Entry 6RH3 (electron microscopy, 3.60 A resolution); this record covers chains C and R of the 8 polymer chains in the assembly.

Chain C:
Molecule: DNA-directed RNA polymerase subunit beta
Organism: Escherichia coli K-12
Notes: EC 2.7.7.6
Reference sequence: P0A8V2 (RPOB_ECOLI); residue numbers follow UniProt; this construct covers 1-1342
Sequence (1342 residues; numbered 1 to 1342; the number before each row is that of its first residue):
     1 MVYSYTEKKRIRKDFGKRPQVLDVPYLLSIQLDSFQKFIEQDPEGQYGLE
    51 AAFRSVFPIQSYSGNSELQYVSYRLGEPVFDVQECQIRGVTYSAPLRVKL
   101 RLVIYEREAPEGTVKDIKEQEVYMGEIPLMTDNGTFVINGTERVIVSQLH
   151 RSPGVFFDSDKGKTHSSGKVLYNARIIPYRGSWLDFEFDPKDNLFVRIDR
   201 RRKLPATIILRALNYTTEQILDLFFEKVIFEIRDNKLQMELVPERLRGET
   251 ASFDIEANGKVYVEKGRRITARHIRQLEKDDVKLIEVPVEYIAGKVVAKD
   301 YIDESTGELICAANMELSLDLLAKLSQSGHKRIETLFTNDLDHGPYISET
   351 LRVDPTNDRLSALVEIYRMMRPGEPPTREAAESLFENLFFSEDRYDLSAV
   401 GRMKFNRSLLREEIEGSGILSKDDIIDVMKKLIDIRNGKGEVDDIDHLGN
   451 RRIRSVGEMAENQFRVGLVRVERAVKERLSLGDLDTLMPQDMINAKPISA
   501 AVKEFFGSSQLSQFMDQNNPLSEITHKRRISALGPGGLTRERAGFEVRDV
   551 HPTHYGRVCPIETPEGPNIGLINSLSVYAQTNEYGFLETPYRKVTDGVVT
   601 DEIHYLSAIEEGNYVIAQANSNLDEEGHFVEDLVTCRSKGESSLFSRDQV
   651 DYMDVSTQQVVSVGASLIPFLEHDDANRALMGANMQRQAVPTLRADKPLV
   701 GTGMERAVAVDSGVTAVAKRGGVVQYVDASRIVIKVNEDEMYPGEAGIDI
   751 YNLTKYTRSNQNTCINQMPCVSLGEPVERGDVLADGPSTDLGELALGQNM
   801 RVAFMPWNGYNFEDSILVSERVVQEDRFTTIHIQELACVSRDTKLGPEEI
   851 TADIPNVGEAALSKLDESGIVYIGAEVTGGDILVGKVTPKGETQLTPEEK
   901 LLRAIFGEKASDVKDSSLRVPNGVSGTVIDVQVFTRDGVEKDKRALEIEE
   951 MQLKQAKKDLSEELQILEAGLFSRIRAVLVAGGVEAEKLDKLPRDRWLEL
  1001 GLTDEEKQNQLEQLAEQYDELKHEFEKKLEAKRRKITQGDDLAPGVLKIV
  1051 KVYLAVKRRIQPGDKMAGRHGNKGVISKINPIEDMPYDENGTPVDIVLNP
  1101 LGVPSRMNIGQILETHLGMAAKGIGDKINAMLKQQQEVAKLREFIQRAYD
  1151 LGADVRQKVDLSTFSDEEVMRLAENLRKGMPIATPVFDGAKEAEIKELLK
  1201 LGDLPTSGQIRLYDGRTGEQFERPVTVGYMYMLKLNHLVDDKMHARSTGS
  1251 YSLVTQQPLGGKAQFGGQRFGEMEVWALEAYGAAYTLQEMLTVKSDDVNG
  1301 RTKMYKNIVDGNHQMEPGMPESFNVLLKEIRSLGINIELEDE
Disordered / not traced: 1, 891-912
Small-molecule neighbours: CTP (cytidine-5'-triphosphate): Arg678, Met681, Lys1073, Arg1106
Curated features (UniProtKB/Swiss-Prot):
  - modified residue (N6-acetyllysine): Lys1022, Lys1200
  - mutagenesis: Ile561 (I561S: Resistant to antibiotics salinamide A and B), Ile569 (I569S: Resistant to antibiotics salinamide A and B), Ala665 (A665E: Resistant to antibiotics salinamide A and B), Asp675 (D675A/G: Resistant to antibiotics salinamide A and B), Asn677 (N677H/K: Resistant to antibiotics salinamide A and B), Leu680 (L680M: Resistant to antibiotics salinamide A and B), Glu813 (E813K: Disrupts the enzyme's active center)

Chain R:
Molecule: 14-nt RNA strand
Sequence (14 nucleotides; numbered 1 to 14; the number before each row is that of its first residue):
     1 UCAGGCGAUGUGUX
Disordered / not traced: 1-4
Modified positions: KAK (3'-deoxy-guanosine-5'-monophosphate) at position 14

Interface between chain C and chain R:
Contacting residue pairs (21):
  Gln510(C) - U9(R)  phosphate contact
  Gln510(C) - G10(R)  hydrogen bond to the phosphate
  Gln513(C) - G10(R)  sugar contact
  Gln513(C) - U11(R)  sugar contact
  Asp516(C) - U11(R)  sugar contact
  Arg540(C) - G10(R)  salt bridge to the phosphate
  Pro564(C) - G12(R)  phosphate contact
  Glu565(C) - U13(R)  phosphate contact
  Asn568(C) - U11(R)  phosphate contact
  Asn684(C) - U13(R)  phosphate contact
  Arg687(C) - G12(R)  salt bridge to the phosphate
  Gln688(C) - G12(R)  hydrogen bond to the phosphate
  Gln688(C) - U13(R)  phosphate contact
  Lys1065(C) - U13(R)  phosphate contact
  Lys1065(C) - KAK_14(R)  salt bridge to the phosphate
  Lys1073(C) - KAK_14(R)  salt bridge to the phosphate
  Ser1250(C) - G5(R)  phosphate contact
  Ser1252(C) - C6(R)  hydrogen bond to the phosphate
  Leu1253(C) - G5(R)  phosphate contact
  Leu1259(C) - G5(R)  sugar contact
  Gln1264(C) - G5(R)  hydrogen bond to the sugar
Other interface residues (no listed pair), chain C (20 interface residues in all): Arg529, His1237, Tyr1251

In short:
20 residues of chain C and 8 residues of chain R are in contact, with 4 hydrogen bonds and 4 salt bridges.
Among the polar pairs are Gln1264(C)-G5(R), Gln510(C)-G10(R) and Gln688(C)-G12(R). Bound to chain C: CTP. From
UniProt: 7 mutagenesis sites on chain C.
Chain C is DNA-directed RNA polymerase subunit beta (Escherichia coli K-12) and chain R is a 14-nt RNA strand;
the structure, Cryo-EM structure of E. coli RNA polymerase elongation complex bound to CTP substrate, was
determined by electron microscopy, deposited together with 6RI7, 6RI9, 6RIN and 6RIP.
